6ZUW - chains H and I of the 3 polymer chains in the assembly; structure by X-ray diffraction, 2.00 A resolution.

== Chain H ==
Molecule: Prothrombin
Organism: Homo sapiens
Notes: EC 3.4.21.5
UniProt: P00734 (THRB_HUMAN); the construct lacks a stretch of the UniProt sequence and is renumbered around it, so the offset changes along the chain: 16-37 = UniProt 364-385; 38-60 = UniProt 387-409; 61-77 = UniProt 419-435; 78-97 = UniProt 437-456; 7 more segments
Chain sequence (259 residues; row label = number of the first residue in the row; note: 3 numbers in that range are skipped by the numbering (no residue carries them; nothing is unmodelled there); a row labelled like 60A-60E holds insertion residues (60A, then the next letters in order)):
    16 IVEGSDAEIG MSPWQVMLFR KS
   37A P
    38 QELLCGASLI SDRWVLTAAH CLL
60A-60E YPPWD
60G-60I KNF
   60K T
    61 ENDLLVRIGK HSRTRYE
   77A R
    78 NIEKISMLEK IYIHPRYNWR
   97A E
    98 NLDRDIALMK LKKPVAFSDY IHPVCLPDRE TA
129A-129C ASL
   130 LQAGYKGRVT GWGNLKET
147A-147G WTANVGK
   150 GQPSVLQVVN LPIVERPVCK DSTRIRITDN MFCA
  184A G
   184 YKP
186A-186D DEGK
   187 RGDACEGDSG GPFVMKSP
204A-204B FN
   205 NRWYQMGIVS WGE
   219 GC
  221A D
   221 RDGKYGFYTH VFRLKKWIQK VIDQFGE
Unresolved in the structure: 147A-147G, 246-247
Disulfide bonds: Cys42-Cys58, Cys168-Cys182, Cys191-Cys220
Covalently attached groups: N-acetylglucosamine (NAG) linked to Asn60H
Residues lining bound ligands: compound40 (QQK; [2-[[(1R)-1-(3-chlorophenyl)ethyl]amino]-7-methoxy-1,3-benzoxazol-5-yl]-[(2S,5R)-5-ethyl-2-(2-hydroxyethyl)-2-methyl-morpholin-4-yl]methanone): His57, Tyr60A, Trp60D, Trp96, Glu97A, Asn98, Leu99, Ile174, Asp189, Ala190, Cys191, Glu192, Asp194, Ser195, Val213, Ser214, Trp215, Gly216, Glu217, Gly219, Cys220, Gly226, Phe227, Tyr228
UniProt features mapped onto this chain:
  - region: Ala183 to Val200 (High affinity receptor-binding region which is also known as the TP508 peptide)
  - active site (Charge relay system): His57, Asp102, Ser195
  - glycosylation: Asn60H (N-linked (GlcNAc...) (complex) asparagine)

== Chain I ==
Molecule: Hirudin-2
UniProt: P28504 (HIR2_HIRME); residues 9-19 here correspond to UniProt positions 54-64 (UniProt number = residue number + 45)
Chain sequence (11 residues; row label = number of the first residue in the row):
     9 GDFEEIPEEY L
Modified / non-standard residues: Tyr18 (O-sulfo-L-tyrosine; TYS)
UniProt features mapped onto this chain:
  - region: Asp10 to Leu19 (Interaction with fibrinogen-binding exosite of thrombin)
  - modified residue: Tyr18 (Sulfotyrosine)

== How chain H and chain I interact ==
Contacting residue pairs - 21 pairs, chain H then chain I:
  Phe34(H) - Phe11(I)  hydrophobic
  Gln38(H) - Phe11(I)
  Gln38(H) - Glu12(I)
  Gln38(H) - Glu13(I)
  Glu39(H) - Phe11(I)
  Leu40(H) - Phe11(I)
  Leu65(H) - Tyr18(I)
  Arg67(H) - Ile14(I)
  Arg73(H) - Phe11(I)
  Thr74(H) - Asp10(I)
  Thr74(H) - Phe11(I)
  Thr74(H) - Glu12(I)  hydrogen bond (backbone-backbone)
  Arg75(H) - Glu12(I)
  Tyr76(H) - Glu12(I)  hydrogen bond (backbone-side chain)
  Tyr76(H) - Glu13(I)
  Tyr76(H) - Pro15(I)
  Tyr76(H) - Tyr18(I)
  Glu80(H) - Tyr18(I)
  Lys81(H) - Tyr18(I)
  Ile82(H) - Ile14(I)  hydrophobic
  Ile82(H) - Tyr18(I)
Other interface residues (no listed pair), chain H (15 interface residues in all): Lys36, Met84
Other interface residues (no listed pair), chain I (8 interface residues in all): Leu19

== Overview ==
Chain H and chain I form an interface of 15 and 8 residues respectively, with 2 hydrogen bonds. Polar pairs
include Tyr76(H)-Glu12(I) and Thr74(H)-Glu12(I). Bound to chain H: compound40. Covalently linked
N-acetylglucosamine: at Asn60H(H). UniProt lists 3 active-site residues on chain H.
Here chain H is Prothrombin (Homo sapiens) and chain I is Hirudin-2. Entry 6ZUW (Crystal Structure of Thrombin
in complex with compound40) was determined by X-ray diffraction together with 6ZUG, 6ZUH, 6ZUN, 6ZUU, 6ZUX,
6ZV7 and 6ZV8 from the same study.
